PDB entry 3W1Y | X-ray diffraction, 2.30 A resolution | chains A and C of the 3 polymer chains in the assembly

Chain A:
Molecule: Microtubule-associated protein 1A/1B, light chain 3
Source organism: Trypanosoma brucei brucei
Reference sequence: Q57WE7 (Q57WE7_TRYB2); numbering as in UniProt (aligned over 1-134)
Chain sequence (137 residues; each row starts with the number of its first residue; numbers below 1 keep their minus sign (Gly-2 is residue -2)):
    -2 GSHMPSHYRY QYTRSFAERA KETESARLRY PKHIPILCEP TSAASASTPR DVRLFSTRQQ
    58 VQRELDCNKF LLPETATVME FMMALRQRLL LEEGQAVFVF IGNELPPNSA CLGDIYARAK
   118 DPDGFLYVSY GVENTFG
Unresolved in the structure: -2 to 3, 40-48, 133-134
Construct notes: expression tag (-2 to 0)

Chain C:
Molecule: 30S ribosomal protein S10
Source organism: Escherichia coli
Reference sequence: P0A7R5 (RS10_ECOLI); residues 1-103 here = UniProt positions 1-103
Chain sequence (103 residues; each row starts with the number of its first residue):
     1 MQNQRIRIRL KAFDHRLIDQ ATAEIVETAK RTGAQVRGPI PLPTRKERFT VLISPHVNKD
    61 ARDQYEIRTH LRLVDIVEPT EKTVDALMRL DLAAGVDVQI SLG
Unresolved in the structure: 1-4, 54-62

How chain A and chain C interact:
Pairs across the interface (17; chain A residue first):
  Thr38(A) - Arg5(C)
  Thr38(A) - Arg37(C)
  Ser39(A) - Arg5(C)  hydrogen bond
  Phe95(A) - Arg7(C)
  Phe95(A) - Ile40(C)  hydrophobic
  Phe95(A) - Leu73(C)  hydrophobic
  Phe97(A) - Arg37(C)
  Phe97(A) - Ile40(C)  hydrophobic
  Asn100(A) - Gln35(C)  hydrogen bond
  Asn100(A) - Val36(C)
  Asn100(A) - Arg37(C)
  Leu102(A) - Pro39(C)
  Glu130(A) - Arg7(C)  salt bridge
  Glu130(A) - Leu42(C)
  Glu130(A) - Leu73(C)
  Thr132(A) - Pro43(C)
  Thr132(A) - Leu71(C)
Also at the interface, not in a pair above, chain A (9 interface residues in all): Gly128
Also at the interface, not in a pair above, chain C (15 interface residues in all): Arg9, Gly38, Arg45, Asp75

Summary:
9 residues of chain A and 15 residues of chain C are in contact, with 2 hydrogen bonds and 1 salt bridge.
Polar contacts include Glu130(A)-Arg7(C), Ser39(A)-Arg5(C) and Asn100(A)-Gln35(C).
Here chain A is Microtubule-associated protein 1A/1B, light chain 3 (Trypanosoma brucei brucei) and chain C is
30S ribosomal protein S10 (Escherichia coli). Entry 3W1Y (Crystal structure of T brucei ATG8.2 in complex with
E coli S10) was determined by X-ray diffraction.
